9DCW - chain A; structure by X-ray diffraction, 1.72 A resolution.

Chain A:
Name: Peptidyl-prolyl cis-trans isomerase FKBP1A
Organism: Homo sapiens
Notes: EC 5.2.1.8
UniProtKB: P62942 (FKB1A_HUMAN); residues 0-107 here correspond to UniProt positions 1-108 (UniProt number = residue number + 1)
Amino-acid sequence (109 residues; each row starts with the number of its first residue; numbers below 1 keep their minus sign (Ser-1 is residue -1)):
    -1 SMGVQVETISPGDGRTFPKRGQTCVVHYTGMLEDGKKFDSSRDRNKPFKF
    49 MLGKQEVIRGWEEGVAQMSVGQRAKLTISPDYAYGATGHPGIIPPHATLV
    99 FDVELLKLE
Sequence notes: expression tag (-1)
Ligand contacts: A1AZI ((5S,14R,16aS,21R,28S,30aR)-14-[2-(3,4-dimethoxyphenyl)ethyl]-24,24,28-trimethyl-2-methylidene-1,3,4,17,18,19,20,24,25,28,29,30a-dodecahydro-2H,14H-9,13-(metheno)dipyrido[1,2-d:1',2'-o][1,10,18,4,7,15]trioxatriazacyclotetracosine-6,16,22,23,27,30(7H,16aH)-hexone): Tyr26, Phe36, Asp37, Arg42, Phe46, Gln53, Glu54, Val55, Ile56, Trp59, Ala81, Tyr82, His87, Ile90, Ile91, Phe99
What the authors report for this chain:
  - binding site for A1AZI: Ile56, Tyr82

In short:
Bound to chain A: compound A1AZI. The paper reports a binding site for A1AZI at Ile56 and Tyr82.
Chain A is Peptidyl-prolyl cis-trans isomerase FKBP1A (Homo sapiens); the structure, FKBP1a (FKBP12)
co-crystal structure with macrocycle molecular glue, was determined by X-ray diffraction together with 9CO5
from the same study.
